Entry 3JBY (electron microscopy, 3.70 A resolution); this record covers chains C and G of the 10 polymer chains in the assembly.

[Chain C]
Molecule: V(D)J recombination-activating protein 1
Source organism: Danio rerio
Notes: EC 3.1.-.-, 6.3.2.-
Reference sequence: O13033 (RAG1_DANRE); residues 271-1031 here = UniProt positions 271-1031
Amino-acid sequence (764 residues; numbered 268 to 1031; the number before each row is that of its first residue):
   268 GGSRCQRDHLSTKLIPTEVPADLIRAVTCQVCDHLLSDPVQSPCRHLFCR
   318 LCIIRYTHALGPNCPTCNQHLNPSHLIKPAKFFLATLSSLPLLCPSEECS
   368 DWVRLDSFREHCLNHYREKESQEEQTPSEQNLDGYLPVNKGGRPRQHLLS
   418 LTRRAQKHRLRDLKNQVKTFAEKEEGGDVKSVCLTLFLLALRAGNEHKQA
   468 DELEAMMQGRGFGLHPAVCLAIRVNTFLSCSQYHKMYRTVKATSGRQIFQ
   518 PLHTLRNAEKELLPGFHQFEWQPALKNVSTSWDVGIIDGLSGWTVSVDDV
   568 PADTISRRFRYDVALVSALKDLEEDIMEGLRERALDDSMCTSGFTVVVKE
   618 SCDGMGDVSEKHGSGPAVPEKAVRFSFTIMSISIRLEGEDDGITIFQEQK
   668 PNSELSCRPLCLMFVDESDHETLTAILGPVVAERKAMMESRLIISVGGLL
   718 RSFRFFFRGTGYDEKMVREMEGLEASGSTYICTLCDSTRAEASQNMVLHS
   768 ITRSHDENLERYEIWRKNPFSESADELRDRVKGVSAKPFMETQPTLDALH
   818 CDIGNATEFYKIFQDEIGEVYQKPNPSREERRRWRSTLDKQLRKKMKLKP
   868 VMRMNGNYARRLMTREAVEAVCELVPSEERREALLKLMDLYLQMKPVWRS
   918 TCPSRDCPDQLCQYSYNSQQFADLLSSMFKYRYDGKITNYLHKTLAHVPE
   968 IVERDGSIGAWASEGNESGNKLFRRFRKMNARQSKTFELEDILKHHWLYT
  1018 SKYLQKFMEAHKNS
Not modelled in the structure: 268-479, 1030-1031
Differences from the reference sequence: expression tag (268-270)
Small-molecule neighbours:
  - Ca2+ (CA), molecule 1: Asp620, Gly621, Glu984, Asn987
  - Ca2+ (CA), molecule 2: Asp620, Gly621, Glu684, Asp730
  - Zn2+ (ZN): Cys749, Cys752, Ser754, His766, His959, His964
From the paper describing this entry:
  - catalytic residues: Asp620, Glu684, Asp730, Glu984
  - Ca2+ coordination: Glu984
  - binding site for RSS intermediate reverse strand (chain G): His817, Met869, Arg870
  - binding site for the 16-nt DNA strand: Arg870, Tyr957

[Chain G]
Molecule: RSS intermediate reverse strand
Sequence (31 nucleotides; each row starts with the number of its first residue):
     1 GTCTGTAGCACTGTGTAAGACAGGCCAGATC

[Chain C / chain G interface]
Residue-residue contacts (12):
  His501(C) - DT6(G)  salt bridge to the phosphate
  Tyr504(C) - DG5(G)  hydrogen bond to the phosphate
  Arg505(C) - DT6(G)  salt bridge to the phosphate
  Lys508(C) - DG5(G)  salt bridge to the phosphate
  His520(C) - DT4(G)  salt bridge to the phosphate
  Ser626(C) - DG13(G)  phosphate contact
  Lys628(C) - DT12(G)  sugar contact
  His629(C) - DT12(G)  salt bridge to the phosphate
  Gly630(C) - DC11(G)  hydrogen bond to the phosphate
  Ser631(C) - DC11(G)  phosphate contact
  Gln1000(C) - DC11(G)  sugar contact
  Gln1000(C) - DT12(G)  hydrogen bond to the sugar
Other interface residues (no listed pair), chain C (14 interface residues in all): Pro518, Arg994, Ser1001
Other interface residues (no listed pair), chain G (7 interface residues in all): DA10

[In short]
14 residues of chain C and 7 residues of chain G are in contact; the contacts include 3 hydrogen bonds and 5
salt bridges. Polar pairs include Gln1000(C)-DT12(G), Tyr504(C)-DG5(G) and Gly630(C)-DC11(G). From the paper:
catalytic residues Asp620(C), Glu684(C) and Asp730(C) among others; a binding site for RSS intermediate
reverse strand (chain G) at His817(C), Met869(C) and Arg870(C).
Here chain C is V(D)J recombination-activating protein 1 (Danio rerio) and chain G is RSS intermediate reverse
strand. Entry 3JBY (Cryo-electron microscopy structure of RAG Paired Complex (C2 symmetry)) was determined by
electron microscopy (same publication as 3JBW and 3JBX).
